PDB entry 4YJ2 | X-ray diffraction, 2.60 A resolution | chains B and E of the 6 polymer chains in the assembly

== Chain B ==
Name: Tubulin beta-2B chain
Source organism: Bos taurus
UniProt: Q6B856 (TBB2B_BOVIN); the author numbering skips numbers that UniProt does not, so the offset changes along the chain: 1-42 = UniProt 1-42; 45-360 = UniProt 43-358; 369-455 = UniProt 359-445
Chain sequence (445 residues; each row starts with the number of its first residue; note: 10 numbers in that range are skipped by the numbering (no residue carries them; nothing is unmodelled there)):
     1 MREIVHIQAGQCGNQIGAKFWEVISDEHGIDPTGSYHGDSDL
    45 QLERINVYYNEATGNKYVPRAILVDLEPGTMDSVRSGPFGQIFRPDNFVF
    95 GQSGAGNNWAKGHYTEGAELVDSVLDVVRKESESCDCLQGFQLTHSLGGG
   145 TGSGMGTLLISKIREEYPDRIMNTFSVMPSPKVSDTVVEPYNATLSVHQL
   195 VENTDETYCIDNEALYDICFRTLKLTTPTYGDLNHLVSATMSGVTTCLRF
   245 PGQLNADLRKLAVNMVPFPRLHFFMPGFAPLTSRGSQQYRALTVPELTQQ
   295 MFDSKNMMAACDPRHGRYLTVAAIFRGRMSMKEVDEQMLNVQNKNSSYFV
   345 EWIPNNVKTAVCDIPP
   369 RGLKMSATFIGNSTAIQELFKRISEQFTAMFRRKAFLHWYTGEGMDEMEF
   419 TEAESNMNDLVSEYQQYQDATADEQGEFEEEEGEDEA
Disordered / not traced: 276-281, 439-455
Swiss-Prot annotation at these positions:
  - motif: Met1 to Ile4 (MREI motif)
  - binding site (GTP): Gln11, Glu71, Ser140, Gly144, Thr145, Gly146, Asn206, Asn228
  - binding site (Mg(2+)): Glu71
  - modified residue: Ser40 (Phosphoserine), Thr57 (Phosphothreonine), Lys60 (N6-acetyllysine), Ser174 (Phosphoserine), Thr287 (Phosphothreonine), Thr292 (Phosphothreonine), Arg320 (Omega-N-methylarginine), Glu448 (5-glutamyl polyglutamate)
  - cross-link (Glycyl lysine isopeptide (Lys-Gly)): Lys60 (interchain with G-Cter in ubiquitin), Lys326 (interchain with G-Cter in ubiquitin)
Metal / ion sites: Mg2+: Gln11 (together with GDP); Ca2+ near Glu113 (its only coordinating residue here)
Ligand contacts:
  - 4ED (5,6-dimethyl-2-[(E)-2-(pyridin-3-yl)ethenyl]-1,3-benzothiazole): Tyr52, Gln136, Asn167, Phe169, Glu200, Tyr202, Val238, Thr239, Cys241, Leu242, Leu248, Leu252, Leu255, Met259, Ala316, Ala317, Ile318, Lys352, Thr353, Ala354, Ile378
  - GDP (guanosine-5'-diphosphate): Gly10, Gln11, Cys12, Gln15, Ile16, Asp69, Ala99, Asn101, Ser140, Gly142, Gly143, Gly144, Thr145, Gly146, Ser147, Val171, Pro173, Val177, Asp179, Glu183, Asn206, Leu209, Tyr224, Leu227, Asn228
What the authors report for this chain:
  - binding site for 4ED: Asn167, Glu200, Tyr202, Val238, Thr239, Cys241, Leu248, Leu255, Met259, Ala316, Ala354
  - conformationally variable residues (side-chain flip): Leu255

== Chain E ==
Name: Stathmin-4
Source organism: Rattus norvegicus
Notes: fragment: Stathmin-like domain
UniProt: P63043 (STMN4_RAT), isoform P63043-3; residues 5-145 here correspond to UniProt positions 76-216 (UniProt number = residue number + 71)
Chain sequence (143 residues; row label = number of the first residue in the row):
     3 MADMEVIELNKCTSGQSWEVILKPPSFDGVPEFNASLPRRRDPSLEEIQK
    53 KLEAAEERRKYQEAELLKHLAEKREHEREVIQKAIEENNNFIKMAKEKLA
   103 QKMESNKENREAHLAAMLERLQEKDKHAEEVRKNKELKEEASR
Disordered / not traced: 3-5, 29-43, 142-145
Construct notes: initiating methionine (3); expression tag (4); engineered mutation Trp20 (Phe91 in P63043)
Swiss-Prot annotation at these positions:
  - modified residue: Ser19 (Phosphoserine)

== Chain B / chain E interface ==
Pairs across the interface (24; chain B residue first):
  His107(B) with Lys75(E), hydrogen bond
  Tyr108(B) with His78(E), hydrogen bond; Glu79(E); Val82(E), hydrophobic; Ile83(E)
  Leu152(B) with Glu79(E)
  Ser155(B) with Leu72(E); Lys75(E); Arg76(E), hydrogen bond
  Lys156(B) with Arg76(E); Glu79(E), salt bridge
  Arg158(B) with Leu68(E)
  Glu159(B) with Leu72(E); Arg76(E), salt bridge
  Pro162(B) with Glu65(E)
  Gln193(B) with Lys75(E)
  Glu196(B) with His71(E)
  Thr409(B) with Glu89(E)
  Glu411(B) with Val82(E); Ala86(E)
  Gly412(B) with Val82(E); Lys85(E); Ala86(E)
  Glu417(B) with His78(E), salt bridge
Other interface residues (no listed pair), chain B (17 interface residues in all): Thr109, Gly410, Met413
Other interface residues (no listed pair), chain E (14 interface residues in all): Leu69

== Summary ==
The interface between chain B and chain E involves 17 residues on one side and 14 on the other; the contacts
include 3 hydrogen bonds and 3 salt bridges. Polar pairs include Lys156(B)-Glu79(E), Glu159(B)-Arg76(E) and
Glu417(B)-His78(E). The paper reports a binding site for 4ED at Asn167(B), Glu200(B) and Tyr202(B) among
others; conformational variability at Leu255(B).
Chain B is Tubulin beta-2B chain (Bos taurus) and chain E is Stathmin-4 (Rattus norvegicus); the structure,
Crystal structure of tubulin bound to MI-181, was determined by X-ray diffraction (same publication as 4YJ3).
